Entry 1PJJ (X-ray diffraction, 1.90 A resolution); this record covers chains E and A of the 3 polymer chains in the assembly.

[Chain E]
Molecule: 14-nt DNA strand
Sequence (14 nucleotides; row label = number of the first residue in the row):
    15 GCGAGAAACA AAGA

[Chain A]
Molecule: Formamidopyrimidine-DNA glycosylase
Source organism: Lactococcus lactis
Notes: EC 3.2.2.23
Reference sequence: P42371 (FPG_LACLC); aligned to UniProt positions 2-272 over residues 1-271 (the alignment contains insertions or deletions, so no single offset holds)
Sequence (271 residues; each row starts with the number of its first residue):
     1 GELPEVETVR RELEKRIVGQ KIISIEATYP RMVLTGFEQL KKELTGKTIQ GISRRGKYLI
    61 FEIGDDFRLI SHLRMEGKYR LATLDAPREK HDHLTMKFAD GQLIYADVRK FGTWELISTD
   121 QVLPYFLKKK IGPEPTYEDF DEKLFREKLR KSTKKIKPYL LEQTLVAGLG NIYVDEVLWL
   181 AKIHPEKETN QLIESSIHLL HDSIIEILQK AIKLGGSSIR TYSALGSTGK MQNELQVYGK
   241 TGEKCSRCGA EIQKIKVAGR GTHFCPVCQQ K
Differences from the reference sequence: engineered mutation Gly1 (Pro2 in P42371)
Bound ions: Zn2+: Cys245, Cys248, Cys265, Cys268
UniProt features mapped onto this chain:
  - region: Lys57 to Met75 (DNA-binding)
  - active site (Proton donor): Glu2, Lys57
  - binding site (DNA): His91, Arg109
What the authors report for this chain:
  - binding site for the 14-nt DNA strand: Gly1, Met75
  - binding site for the 14-nt DNA strand (chain E): Arg109, Phe111
  - catalytic residues: Glu2 (proposed by the authors, not directly observed)

[How chain E and chain A interact]
Residue-residue contacts (12; chain E residue first):
  DG17(E) - Lys154(A)  phosphate contact
  DA22(E) - Phe111(A)  stacking on the base
  DC23(E) - Arg31(A)  salt bridge to the phosphate
  DC23(E) - Arg109(A)  hydrogen bond to the base
  DC23(E) - Lys110(A)  phosphate contact
  DC23(E) - Phe111(A)  base contact
  DA24(E) - His91(A)  phosphate contact
  DA24(E) - Val108(A)  sugar contact
  DA24(E) - Arg109(A)  base contact
  DA24(E) - Lys110(A)  salt bridge to the phosphate
  DA25(E) - Lys90(A)  salt bridge to the phosphate
  DA25(E) - His91(A)  salt bridge to the phosphate
Other interface residues (no listed pair), chain E (6 interface residues in all): DC16
Other interface residues (no listed pair), chain A (9 interface residues in all): Arg74

[Summary]
Chain E and chain A form an interface of 6 and 9 residues respectively; the contacts include 1 hydrogen bond,
4 salt bridges and 1 aromatic stacking contact. Polar contacts include DC23(E)-Arg109(A), DC23(E)-Arg31(A) and
DA24(E)-Lys110(A). The paper reports the catalytic residue Glu2(A); a binding site for the 14-nt DNA strand at
Gly1(A) and Met75(A).
Chain E is a 14-nt DNA strand and chain A is Formamidopyrimidine-DNA glycosylase (Lactococcus lactis); the
structure, Complex between the Lactococcus lactis Fpg and an abasic site containing DNA, was determined by
X-ray diffraction together with 1NNJ, 1PJI and 1PM5 from the same study.
